Entry 7CQ5 (electron microscopy, 2.60 A resolution); this record covers chains C and D of the 4 polymer chains in the assembly.

# Chain C (and D)
Name: H(+)/Cl(-) exchange transporter 7
Organism: Homo sapiens
Notes: chain D of this document is another copy of the same molecule, construct and numbering; everything in this record applies to it too
UniProt: P51798 (CLCN7_HUMAN); residue numbers follow UniProt; this construct covers 1-805
Sequence (825 residues; each row starts with the number of its first residue; numbers below 1 keep their minus sign (Met-19 is residue -19)):
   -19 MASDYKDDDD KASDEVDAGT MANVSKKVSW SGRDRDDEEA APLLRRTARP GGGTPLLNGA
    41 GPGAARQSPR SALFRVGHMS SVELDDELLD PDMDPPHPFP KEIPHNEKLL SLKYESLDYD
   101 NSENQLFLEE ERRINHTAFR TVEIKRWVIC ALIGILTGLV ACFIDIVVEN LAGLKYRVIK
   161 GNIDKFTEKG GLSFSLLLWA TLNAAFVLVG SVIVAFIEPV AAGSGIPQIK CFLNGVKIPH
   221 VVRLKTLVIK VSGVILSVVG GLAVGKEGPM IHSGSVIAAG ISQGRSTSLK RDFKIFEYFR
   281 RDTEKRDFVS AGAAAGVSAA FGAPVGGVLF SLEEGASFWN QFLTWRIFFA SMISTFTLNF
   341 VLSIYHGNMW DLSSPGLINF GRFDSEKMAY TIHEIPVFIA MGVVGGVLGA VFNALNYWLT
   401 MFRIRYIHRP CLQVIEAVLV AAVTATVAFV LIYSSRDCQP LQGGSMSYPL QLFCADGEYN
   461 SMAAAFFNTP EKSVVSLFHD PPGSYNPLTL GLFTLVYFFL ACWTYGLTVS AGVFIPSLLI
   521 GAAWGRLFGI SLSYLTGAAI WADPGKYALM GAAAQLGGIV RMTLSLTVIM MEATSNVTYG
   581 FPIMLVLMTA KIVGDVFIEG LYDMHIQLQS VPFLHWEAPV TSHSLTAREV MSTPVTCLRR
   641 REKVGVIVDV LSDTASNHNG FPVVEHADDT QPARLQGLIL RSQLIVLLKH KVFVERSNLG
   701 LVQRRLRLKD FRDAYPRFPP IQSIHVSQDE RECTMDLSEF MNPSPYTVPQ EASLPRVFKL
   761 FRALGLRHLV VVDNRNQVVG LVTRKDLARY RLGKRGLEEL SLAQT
Disordered / not traced: -19 to 93, 666-672, 695-703, 791-805 (chain D: -19 to 93, 665-672, 696-705, 791-805)
Disulfides: Cys438-Cys454
Construct notes: initiating methionine (-19); expression tag (-18 to 0)
Residues lining bound ligands: ATP (adenosine-5'-triphosphate): Tyr94, Glu95, Ser96, Ser632, Pro634, Val635, Thr636, Ser656, Asn657, His658, Asn659, Gly660, Phe661, Pro662, Arg767, His768, Leu781, Thr783, Arg784, Lys785, Asp786
Swiss-Prot annotation at these positions:
  - motif: Gly203 to Pro207 (Selectivity filter part_1), Gly245 to Pro249 (Selectivity filter part_2), Gly512 to Pro516 (Selectivity filter part_3)
  - binding site (chloride): Ser204, Phe514, Tyr602
  - binding site (ATP): His658 to Gly660, Thr783 to Asp786
  - site: Glu247 (Mediates proton transfer from the outer aqueous phase to the interior of the protein), Glu314 (Mediates proton transfer from the protein to the inner aqueous phase)
  - modified residue (Phosphoserine): Ser9, Ser60, Ser801
  - natural variant: Leu132 (L132P: In OPTB4), Leu213 (L213F: In OPTA2; uncertain significance), Asn214 (N214S: In OPTB4), Gly215 (G215R: In OPTA2), Leu224 (L224R: In OPTB4; uncertain significance), Leu227 (deletion: In OPTB4), Gly240 (G240R: In OPTB4), Pro249 (P249R: In OPTB4), Ile261 (I261F: In OPTB4), Arg286 (R286Q: In OPTA2; R286W: In OPTA2; uncertain significance), Ser290 (S290Y: In OPTA2; uncertain significance), Ala299 (A299V: In OPTB4; uncertain significance), 20 further natural variant entries in UniProt

# Interface between chain C and chain D
Pairs across the interface (115):
  Asp100(C) - Arg756(D)  salt bridge
  Asn101(C) - Arg756(D)  hydrogen bond (backbone-side chain)
  Glu103(C) - Ser753(D)  hydrogen bond
  Glu103(C) - Arg756(D)  salt bridge
  Phe107(C) - His623(D)
  Leu108(C) - His623(D)
  Glu111(C) - His623(D)  salt bridge
  Trp127(C) - Met588(D)  hydrophobic
  Gly302(C) - Val577(D)
  Pro304(C) - Val577(D)
  Val305(C) - Val305(D)  hydrophobic
  Val305(C) - Met571(D)  hydrophobic
  Leu312(C) - Trp319(D)
  Glu313(C) - Trp319(D)
  Glu313(C) - Gln321(D)  hydrogen bond
  Ala316(C) - Trp319(D)
  Ser317(C) - Phe318(D)
  Ser317(C) - Trp319(D)  hydrogen bond (backbone-backbone)
  Phe318(C) - Ser317(D)
  Phe318(C) - Phe318(D)  hydrophobic
  Phe318(C) - Lys759(D)
  Phe318(C) - Ala763(D)  hydrophobic
  Trp319(C) - Leu312(D)
  Trp319(C) - Ala316(D)
  Trp319(C) - Ser317(D)  hydrogen bond (backbone-backbone)
  Gln321(C) - Glu313(D)  hydrogen bond
  Gln321(C) - Leu564(D)
  Gln321(C) - Trp616(D)
  Phe322(C) - Trp616(D)  hydrophobic
  Thr324(C) - Leu564(D)
  Trp325(C) - Thr563(D)
  Trp325(C) - Leu564(D)  hydrophobic
  Trp325(C) - Thr567(D)
  Trp325(C) - Met584(D)  hydrophobic
  Trp325(C) - Met588(D)  hydrophobic
  Phe328(C) - Leu564(D)  hydrophobic
  Phe328(C) - Thr567(D)
  Phe328(C) - Met584(D)  hydrophobic
  Phe329(C) - Met584(D)  hydrophobic
  Met332(C) - Val577(D)
  Met332(C) - Gly580(D)
  Met332(C) - Phe581(D)
  Met332(C) - Met584(D)  hydrophobic
  Ile333(C) - Phe581(D)  hydrophobic
  Phe336(C) - Tyr370(D)
  Phe336(C) - Phe581(D)  hydrophobic
  Asn339(C) - Thr578(D)
  Phe340(C) - Ile372(D)  hydrophobic
  Trp350(C) - Ala369(D)
  Leu352(C) - Tyr370(D)
  Arg362(C) - Asp364(D)  salt bridge
  Arg362(C) - Ser575(D)  hydrogen bond (side chain-backbone)
  Asp364(C) - Arg362(D)
  Asp364(C) - Asp364(D)
  Tyr370(C) - Phe336(D)
  Tyr370(C) - Leu352(D)
  Thr371(C) - Trp350(D)
  Ile372(C) - Phe336(D)  hydrophobic
  Ile372(C) - Phe340(D)  hydrophobic
  Thr563(C) - Trp325(D)
  Leu564(C) - Gln321(D)
  Leu564(C) - Thr324(D)
  Leu564(C) - Trp325(D)  hydrophobic
  Leu564(C) - Phe328(D)  hydrophobic
  Thr567(C) - Trp325(D)
  Thr567(C) - Phe328(D)
  Met571(C) - Phe328(D)  hydrophobic
  Met571(C) - Glu572(D)
  Glu572(C) - Val577(D)
  Ser575(C) - Ser575(D)
  Val577(C) - Gly302(D)
  Val577(C) - Pro304(D)
  Val577(C) - Met332(D)
  Val577(C) - Glu572(D)
  Thr578(C) - Asn339(D)
  Gly580(C) - Met332(D)
  Phe581(C) - Met332(D)
  Phe581(C) - Ile333(D)  hydrophobic
  Phe581(C) - Phe336(D)  hydrophobic
  Met584(C) - Trp325(D)  hydrophobic
  Met584(C) - Phe328(D)  hydrophobic
  Met584(C) - Phe329(D)  hydrophobic
  Met584(C) - Met332(D)  hydrophobic
  Met588(C) - Trp127(D)  hydrophobic
  Met588(C) - Trp325(D)  hydrophobic
  Trp616(C) - Gln321(D)  hydrogen bond
  Glu617(C) - Phe322(D)
  Thr621(C) - Asn115(D)
  His623(C) - Phe107(D)
  His623(C) - Leu108(D)
  Arg674(C) - Asn774(D)
  Arg674(C) - Arg775(D)
  Gln676(C) - Asn774(D)
  Asn742(C) - Arg756(D)
  Ser744(C) - Pro749(D)
  Ser744(C) - Arg756(D)  hydrogen bond
  Tyr746(C) - Arg756(D)
  Tyr746(C) - Leu760(D)  hydrophobic
  Pro749(C) - Ser744(D)
  Glu751(C) - Pro743(D)
  Ser753(C) - Glu103(D)
  Arg756(C) - Glu103(D)
  Arg756(C) - Ser744(D)  hydrogen bond
  Arg756(C) - Pro745(D)
  Arg756(C) - Tyr746(D)
  Lys759(C) - Phe318(D)
  Ala763(C) - Phe318(D)  hydrophobic
  Leu764(C) - Lys759(D)
  Asn774(C) - Leu675(D)
  Asn774(C) - Gln676(D)  hydrogen bond
  Asn774(C) - Asn776(D)  hydrogen bond (backbone-side chain)
  Arg775(C) - Arg674(D)
  Arg775(C) - Asn776(D)
  Asn776(C) - Asp773(D)
  Asn776(C) - Asn774(D)
Interface residues without a listed pair, chain C (76 interface residues in all): Ser102, Arg120, Leu309, Asn320, Pro355, Ala369, Val568, Leu675, Ala752, Leu760, Asp773
Interface residues without a listed pair, chain D (72 interface residues in all): Leu309, Pro355, Thr371, Val568, Leu585, Glu617, Val620, Ala752, Leu764

# Summary
76 residues of chain C face 72 of chain D across their interface, with 12 hydrogen bonds and 4 salt bridges.
Polar contacts include Asp100(C)-Arg756(D), Glu103(C)-Arg756(D) and Glu111(C)-His623(D). Bound to chain C:
ATP.
Both chains are H(+)/Cl(-) exchange transporter 7 (Homo sapiens). Entry 7CQ5 (Structure of the human
CLCN7-OSTM1 complex with ATP) was determined by electron microscopy.
